9BZK - chains A and B of the 4 polymer chains in the assembly; structure by electron microscopy, 4.19 A resolution (low resolution: residue-level contacts below are approximate; hydrogen-bond / salt-bridge calls are withheld).

# Chain A (and B)
Molecule: Ribonucleoside-diphosphate reductase subunit alpha
Organism: Bacillus subtilis
Notes: EC 1.17.4.1; chain B of this document is another copy of the same molecule, construct and numbering; everything in this record applies to it too
UniProtKB: P50620 (RIR1_BACSU); residues 1-700 here = UniProt positions 1-700
Chain sequence (700 residues; each row starts with the number of its first residue):
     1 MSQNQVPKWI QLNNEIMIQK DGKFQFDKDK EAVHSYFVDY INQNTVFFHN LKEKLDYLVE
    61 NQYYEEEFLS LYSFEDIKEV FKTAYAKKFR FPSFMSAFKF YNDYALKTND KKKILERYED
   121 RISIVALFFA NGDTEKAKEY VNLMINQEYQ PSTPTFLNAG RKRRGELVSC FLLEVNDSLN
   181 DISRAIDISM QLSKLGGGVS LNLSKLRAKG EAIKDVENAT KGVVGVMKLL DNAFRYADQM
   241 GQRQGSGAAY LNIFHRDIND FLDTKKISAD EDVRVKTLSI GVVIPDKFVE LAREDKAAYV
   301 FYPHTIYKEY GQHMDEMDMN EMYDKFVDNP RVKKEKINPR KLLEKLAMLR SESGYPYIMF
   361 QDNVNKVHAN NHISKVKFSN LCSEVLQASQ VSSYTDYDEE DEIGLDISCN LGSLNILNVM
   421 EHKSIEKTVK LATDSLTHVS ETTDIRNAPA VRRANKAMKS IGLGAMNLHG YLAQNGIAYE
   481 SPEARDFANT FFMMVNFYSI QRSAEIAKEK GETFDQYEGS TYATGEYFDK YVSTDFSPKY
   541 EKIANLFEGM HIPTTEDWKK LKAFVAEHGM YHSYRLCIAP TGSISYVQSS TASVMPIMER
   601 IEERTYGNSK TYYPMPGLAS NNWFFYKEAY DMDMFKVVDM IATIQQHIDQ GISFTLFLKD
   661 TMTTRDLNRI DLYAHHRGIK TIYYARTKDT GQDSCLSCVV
Disordered / not traced: 1-5, 689-700
UniProt features mapped onto this chain:
  - active site: N380 (Proton acceptor), C382 (Cysteine radical intermediate), E384 (Proton acceptor)
  - binding site (substrate): T153, S169, C170, G198, N380 to E384, P580 to I584
  - site: C170 (Important for hydrogen atom transfer), D177 (Allosteric effector binding), R207 (Allosteric effector binding), C409 (Important for hydrogen atom transfer), Y683 (Important for electron transfer), Y684 (Important for electron transfer), C695 (Interacts with thioredoxin/glutaredoxin), C698 (Interacts with thioredoxin/glutaredoxin)
  - mutagenesis: H255 (H255Y: In ts-A 73; temperature-sensitive lethal mutation)
Small-molecule neighbours:
  - ATP (adenosine-5'-triphosphate): V33, H34, F37, N42, F89, R90, F91, R117
  - GDP (guanosine-5'-diphosphate): V46, F47, F48, H49, N50, L51, K54, K78, F81, K82, Y85, D120
  - dTTP (TTP), molecule 1: D177, S178, L179, I182, L206, R207, A212, I213, K214, A219, T220, K221, H304
  - dTTP (TTP), molecule 2: K194, Y236, A237, D238, M240
What the authors report for this chain:
  - catalytic residues: C170, C382, C409, Y684 (citing earlier work)

# Interface between chain A and chain B
Contacting residue pairs (59; chain A residue first):
  L179(A) with M190(B); Q191(B); K194(B); Y236(B)
  N180(A) with Q191(B); N447(B)
  I182(A) with Y236(B)
  S183(A) with D187(B); M190(B)
  R184(A) with R184(B)
  D187(A) with S183(B)
  M190(A) with L179(B); L229(B)
  Q191(A) with L179(B); N180(B)
  K194(A) with L179(B)
  I213(A) with M240(B)
  V216(A) with M240(B)
  A219(A) with M240(B)
  K221(A) with R235(B); Y236(B); D238(B)
  G225(A) with Y236(B)
  V226(A) with Y236(B)
  K228(A) with N232(B)
  L229(A) with N232(B); A233(B); Y236(B)
  N232(A) with K228(B); L229(B); N232(B)
  A233(A) with L229(B)
  R235(A) with K221(B)
  Y236(A) with I182(B); K221(B); G225(B); V226(B); L229(B)
  D238(A) with K221(B)
  M240(A) with I213(B); A219(B)
  G241(A) with A219(B)
  D396(A) with R446(B); N447(B)
  Y397(A) with D401(B); I403(B); R446(B); N447(B); P449(B)
  D398(A) with R452(B)
  D401(A) with Y397(B)
  I403(A) with Y397(B)
  R446(A) with D396(B); Y397(B)
  N447(A) with N180(B); D396(B); Y397(B)
  P449(A) with Y397(B)
  R452(A) with D398(B)
Interface residues without a listed pair, chain A (38 interface residues in all): I186, N218, G222, Q242, Y394
Interface residues without a listed pair, chain B (37 interface residues in all): R163, I186, K214, V216, N218, G222

# Summary
Chain A and chain B form an interface of 38 and 37 residues respectively. Bound to chain A: ATP, GDP and dTTP.
From UniProt: 3 active-site residues, 14 substrate-binding residues and one mutagenesis site on chain A. The
paper reports catalytic residues C170(A), C382(A) and C409(A) among others.
Chain A and chain B are both Ribonucleoside-diphosphate reductase subunit alpha (Bacillus subtilis); the
structure, Class 43 model for combined refinement of Bacillus subtilis ribonucleotide reductase complex, was
determined by electron microscopy (same publication as 9BW3, 9BWX, 9BX2, 9BX3, 9BX6, 9BX8 and 39 further
entries).
